8PBL - chains G and H of the 8 polymer chains in the assembly; structure by electron microscopy, 2.87 A resolution.

# Chain G
Protein: DNA-directed RNA polymerase subunit beta'
Organism: Escherichia coli
Notes: EC 2.7.7.6
Reference sequence: P0A8T8 (RPOC_ECO57); residue numbers follow UniProt; this construct covers 1-1407
Amino-acid sequence (1407 residues; row label = number of the first residue in the row):
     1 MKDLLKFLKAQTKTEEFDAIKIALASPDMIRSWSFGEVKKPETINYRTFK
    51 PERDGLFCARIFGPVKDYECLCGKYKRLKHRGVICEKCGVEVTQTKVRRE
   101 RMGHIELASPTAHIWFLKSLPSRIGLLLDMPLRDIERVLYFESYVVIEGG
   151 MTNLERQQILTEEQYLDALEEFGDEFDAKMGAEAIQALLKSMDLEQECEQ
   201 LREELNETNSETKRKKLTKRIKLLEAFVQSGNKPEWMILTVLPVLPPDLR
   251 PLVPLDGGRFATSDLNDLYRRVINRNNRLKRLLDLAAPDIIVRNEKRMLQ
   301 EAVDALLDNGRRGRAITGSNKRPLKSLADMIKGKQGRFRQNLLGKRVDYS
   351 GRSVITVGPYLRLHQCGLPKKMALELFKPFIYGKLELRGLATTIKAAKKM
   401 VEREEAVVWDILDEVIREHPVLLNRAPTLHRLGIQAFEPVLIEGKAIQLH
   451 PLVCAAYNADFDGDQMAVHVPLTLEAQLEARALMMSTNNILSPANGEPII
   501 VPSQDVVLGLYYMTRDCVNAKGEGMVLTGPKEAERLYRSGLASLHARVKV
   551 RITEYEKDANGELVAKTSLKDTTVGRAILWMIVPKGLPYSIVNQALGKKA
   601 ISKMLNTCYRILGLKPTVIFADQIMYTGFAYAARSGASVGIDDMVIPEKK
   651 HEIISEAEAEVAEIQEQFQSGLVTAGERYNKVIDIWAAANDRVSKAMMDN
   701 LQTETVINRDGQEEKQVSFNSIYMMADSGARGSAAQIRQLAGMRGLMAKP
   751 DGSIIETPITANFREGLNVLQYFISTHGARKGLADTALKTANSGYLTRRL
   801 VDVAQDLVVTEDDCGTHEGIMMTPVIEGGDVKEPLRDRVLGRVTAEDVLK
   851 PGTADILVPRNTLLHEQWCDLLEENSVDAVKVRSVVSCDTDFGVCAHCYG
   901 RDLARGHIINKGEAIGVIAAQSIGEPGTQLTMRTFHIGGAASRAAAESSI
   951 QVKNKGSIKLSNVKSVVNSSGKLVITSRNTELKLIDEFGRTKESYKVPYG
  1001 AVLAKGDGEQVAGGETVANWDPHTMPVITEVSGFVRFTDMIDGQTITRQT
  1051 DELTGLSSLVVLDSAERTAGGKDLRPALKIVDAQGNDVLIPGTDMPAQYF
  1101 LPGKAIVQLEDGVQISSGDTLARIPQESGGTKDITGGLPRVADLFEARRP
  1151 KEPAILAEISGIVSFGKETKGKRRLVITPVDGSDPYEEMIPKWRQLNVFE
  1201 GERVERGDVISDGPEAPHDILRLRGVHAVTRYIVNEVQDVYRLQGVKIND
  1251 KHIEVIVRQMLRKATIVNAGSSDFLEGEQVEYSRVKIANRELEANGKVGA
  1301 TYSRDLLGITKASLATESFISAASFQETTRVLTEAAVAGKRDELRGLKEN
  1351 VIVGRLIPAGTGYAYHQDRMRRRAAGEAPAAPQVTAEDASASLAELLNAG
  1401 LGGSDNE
Disordered / not traced: 1-15, 933-947, 1127-1135, 1180-1183, 1374-1407
Metal / ion sites: Zn2+ site 1: Cys70, Cys72, Cys85, Cys88; Zn2+ site 2: Cys814, Cys888, Cys895, Cys898
Swiss-Prot annotation at these positions:
  - binding site (Zn(2+)): Cys70, Cys72, Cys85, Cys88, Cys814, Cys888, Cys895, Cys898
  - binding site (Mg(2+)): Asp460, Asp462, Asp464
  - modified residue: Lys972 (N6-acetyllysine)

# Chain H
Protein: DNA-directed RNA polymerase subunit omega
Organism: Escherichia coli
Notes: EC 2.7.7.6
Reference sequence: P0A800 (RPOZ_ECOLI); numbering as in UniProt (aligned over 1-91)
Amino-acid sequence (91 residues; row label = number of the first residue in the row):
     1 MARVTVQDAVEKIGNRFDLVLVAARRARQMQVGGKDPLVPEENDKTTVIA
    51 LREIEEGLINNQILDVRERQEQQEQEAAELQAVTAIAEGRR
Disordered / not traced: 1, 75-91

# Interface between chain G and chain H
Contacting residue pairs (24):
  Glu414(G) with Lys45(H), hydrogen bond (backbone-side chain)
  Val415(G) with Lys45(H)
  Arg417(G) with Asn43(H), hydrogen bond (side chain-backbone); Lys45(H), hydrogen bond (backbone-side chain)
  Glu418(G) with Lys45(H)
  Glu438(G) with Val4(H)
  Leu474(G) with Ala27(H), hydrophobic; Arg28(H)
  Glu475(G) with Arg28(H), salt bridge
  Leu478(G) with Ala23(H), hydrophobic; Thr47(H)
  Arg481(G) with Val4(H)
  Ala482(G) with Arg16(H)
  Met485(G) with Val4(H), hydrophobic
  Thr487(G) with Thr5(H)
  Asn488(G) with Thr5(H); Arg16(H)
  Leu614(G) with Gln7(H)
  Lys615(G) with Ala2(H); Thr5(H), hydrogen bond; Gln7(H)
  Arg905(G) with Arg16(H)
  Asn910(G) with Phe17(H)
  Gly1360(G) with Phe17(H)
Also at the interface, not in a pair above, chain G (19 interface residues in all): Lys911
Also at the interface, not in a pair above, chain H (17 interface residues in all): Arg3, Val20, Ala24, Val48, Leu51

# Summary
19 residues of chain G face 17 of chain H across their interface, with 4 hydrogen bonds and 1 salt bridge.
Polar contacts include Glu475(G)-Arg28(H), Glu414(G)-Lys45(H) and Arg417(G)-Asn43(H). Curated annotation
(UniProt) lists 8 Zn2+-binding residues and 3 Mg2+-binding residues on chain G.
Chain G is DNA-directed RNA polymerase subunit beta' and chain H is DNA-directed RNA polymerase subunit omega,
both from Escherichia coli; the structure, E. coli RNA polymerase elongation complex stalled at thymine dimer
lesion, was determined by electron microscopy.
